6W4X - chains C and D of the 4 polymer chains in the assembly; structure by electron microscopy, 3.60 A resolution.

[Chain C (and D)]
Molecule: Ribonucleoside-diphosphate reductase 1 subunit beta
From: Escherichia coli (strain K12)
Notes: EC 1.17.4.1; chain D of this document is another copy of the same molecule, construct and numbering; everything in this record applies to it too
Reference sequence: P69924 (RIR2_ECOLI); residues 0-375 here correspond to UniProt positions 1-376 (UniProt number = residue number + 1)
Amino-acid sequence (376 residues; row label = number of the first residue in the row; numbering starts at 0):
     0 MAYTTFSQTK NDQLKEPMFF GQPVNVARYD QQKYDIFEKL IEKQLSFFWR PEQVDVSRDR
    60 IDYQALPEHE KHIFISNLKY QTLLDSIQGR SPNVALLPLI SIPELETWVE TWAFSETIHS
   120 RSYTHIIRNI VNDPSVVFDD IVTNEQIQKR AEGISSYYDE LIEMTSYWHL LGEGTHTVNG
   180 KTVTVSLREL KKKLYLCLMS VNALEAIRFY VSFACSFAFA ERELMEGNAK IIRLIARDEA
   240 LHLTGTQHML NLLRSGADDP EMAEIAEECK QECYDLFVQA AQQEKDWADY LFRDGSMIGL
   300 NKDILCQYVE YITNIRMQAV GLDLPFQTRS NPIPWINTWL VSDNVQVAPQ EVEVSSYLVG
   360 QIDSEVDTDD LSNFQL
Disordered / not traced: 0 (chain D: 0, 342-375)
Modified positions: Tyr122 (2,3,5-trifluoro-L-tyrosine; FY3)
Differences from the reference sequence: conflict Gln52 (Glu53 in P69924)
Metal / ion sites: mu-oxo-diiron Fe: Asp84, Glu115, His118, Glu204, Glu238, His241
Small-molecule neighbours: mu-oxo-diiron (FEO): Asp84, Trp111, Glu115, His118, Tyr122, Glu204, Phe208, Glu238, His241
Reported in the primary citation:
  - conformationally variable residues (order/disorder transition): Ser341 to Leu375

[Chain C / chain D interface]
Pairs across the interface - 134 pairs, chain C then chain D:
  Tyr2(C) - Asp158(D)
  Tyr2(C) - Ile161(D)  hydrophobic
  Thr3(C) - Ser154(D)  hydrogen bond
  Thr3(C) - Asp158(D)  hydrogen bond
  Thr4(C) - Arg89(D)  hydrogen bond (backbone-side chain)
  Thr4(C) - Ser90(D)
  Thr4(C) - Ser154(D)  hydrogen bond
  Thr4(C) - Tyr157(D)
  Phe5(C) - Leu82(D)  hydrophobic
  Phe5(C) - Arg89(D)
  Phe5(C) - Gln147(D)
  Phe5(C) - Ala150(D)  hydrophobic
  Phe5(C) - Ser154(D)  hydrogen bond (backbone-side chain)
  Gln7(C) - Gln147(D)
  Gln7(C) - Glu151(D)  hydrogen bond
  Lys9(C) - Asp138(D)  salt bridge
  Lys9(C) - Val141(D)
  Val23(C) - Arg89(D)  hydrogen bond (backbone-side chain)
  Asn24(C) - Arg89(D)  hydrogen bond (backbone-side chain)
  Val25(C) - Ser85(D)
  Val25(C) - Ile140(D)  hydrophobic
  Val25(C) - Val141(D)  hydrophobic
  Ala26(C) - Ser85(D)
  Ala26(C) - Ser119(D)  hydrogen bond (backbone-side chain)
  Arg27(C) - Ser134(D)
  Arg27(C) - Phe137(D)
  Tyr28(C) - Ser119(D)
  Tyr28(C) - Arg120(D)
  Tyr28(C) - Thr123(D)  hydrogen bond (backbone-side chain)
  Asp29(C) - Pro133(D)
  Asp29(C) - Phe137(D)
  Gln30(C) - Ser134(D)
  Glu37(C) - Arg120(D)  salt bridge
  Ile40(C) - Arg120(D)
  Glu41(C) - Arg49(D)  salt bridge
  Glu41(C) - Glu51(D)
  Glu41(C) - Arg120(D)  salt bridge
  Leu44(C) - Phe47(D)
  Leu44(C) - Arg49(D)
  Leu44(C) - Phe113(D)  hydrophobic
  Leu44(C) - Ile117(D)  hydrophobic
  Leu44(C) - Arg120(D)
  Ser45(C) - Arg49(D)
  Phe47(C) - Leu44(D)  hydrophobic
  Phe47(C) - Phe47(D)  hydrophobic
  Arg49(C) - Leu44(D)
  Arg49(C) - Ser45(D)
  Leu82(C) - Phe5(D)  hydrophobic
  Leu82(C) - Asn24(D)
  Ser85(C) - Ala26(D)  hydrogen bond (side chain-backbone)
  Ile86(C) - Phe5(D)  hydrophobic
  Gly88(C) - Glu109(D)
  Arg89(C) - Thr4(D)  hydrogen bond (side chain-backbone)
  Arg89(C) - Val23(D)
  Arg89(C) - Asn24(D)  hydrogen bond (side chain-backbone)
  Arg89(C) - Glu105(D)  salt bridge
  Arg89(C) - Glu109(D)
  Ser90(C) - Thr4(D)
  Asn92(C) - Asn92(D)  hydrogen bond
  Asn92(C) - Leu96(D)
  Asn92(C) - Glu109(D)
  Val93(C) - Tyr2(D)
  Val93(C) - Leu96(D)  hydrophobic
  Val93(C) - Pro97(D)
  Leu96(C) - Arg89(D)
  Leu96(C) - Asn92(D)
  Leu96(C) - Val93(D)  hydrophobic
  Pro97(C) - Val93(D)
  Glu105(C) - Arg89(D)
  Thr106(C) - Thr116(D)
  Glu109(C) - Gly88(D)
  Glu109(C) - Arg89(D)
  Glu109(C) - Asn92(D)
  Glu109(C) - Ala112(D)
  Glu109(C) - Thr116(D)  hydrogen bond
  Thr110(C) - Phe113(D)
  Phe113(C) - Leu44(D)  hydrophobic
  Phe113(C) - Thr110(D)
  Phe113(C) - Phe113(D)  hydrophobic
  Thr116(C) - Tyr28(D)
  Thr116(C) - Glu109(D)  hydrogen bond
  Ser119(C) - Tyr28(D)  hydrogen bond
  Arg120(C) - Tyr28(D)
  Arg120(C) - Glu37(D)  salt bridge
  Arg120(C) - Ile40(D)
  Thr123(C) - Ala26(D)
  Thr123(C) - Tyr28(D)
  Arg127(C) - Asp29(D)
  Pro133(C) - Asp29(D)
  Ser134(C) - Arg27(D)
  Ser134(C) - Asp29(D)
  Phe137(C) - Arg27(D)
  Phe137(C) - Asp29(D)
  Asp138(C) - Lys9(D)  salt bridge
  Ile140(C) - Val25(D)  hydrophobic
  Val141(C) - Thr8(D)
  Val141(C) - Asn24(D)
  Val141(C) - Val25(D)  hydrophobic
  Thr142(C) - Lys9(D)
  Gln147(C) - Phe5(D)
  Gln147(C) - Gln7(D)  hydrogen bond
  Ala150(C) - Phe5(D)  hydrophobic
  Glu151(C) - Phe5(D)
  Glu151(C) - Gln7(D)
  Ser154(C) - Thr4(D)
  Ser154(C) - Phe5(D)
  Asp158(C) - Thr3(D)  hydrogen bond
  Asp158(C) - Thr4(D)  hydrogen bond (side chain-backbone)
  Ile161(C) - Tyr2(D)  hydrophobic
  Ser165(C) - Ser165(D)
  Ser165(C) - Leu169(D)
  Tyr166(C) - Leu169(D)  hydrophobic
  Leu169(C) - Ser165(D)
  Leu169(C) - Tyr166(D)  hydrophobic
  Leu170(C) - Val177(D)  hydrophobic
  His175(C) - Asn178(D)  hydrogen bond
  Thr176(C) - Val177(D)
  Thr176(C) - Asn178(D)  hydrogen bond (backbone-backbone)
  Val177(C) - Leu170(D)  hydrophobic
  Val177(C) - Thr176(D)
  Val177(C) - Val177(D)  hydrophobic
  Asn178(C) - His175(D)  hydrogen bond
  Asn178(C) - Thr176(D)  hydrogen bond (backbone-backbone)
  Val358(C) - Arg49(D)  hydrogen bond (backbone-side chain)
  Gly359(C) - Arg49(D)
  Gly359(C) - Glu51(D)
  Gln360(C) - Arg49(D)
  Ile361(C) - Glu51(D)
  Ser363(C) - Gln52(D)
  Ser363(C) - Val53(D)
  Ser363(C) - Asp54(D)
  Glu364(C) - Asp54(D)
  Glu364(C) - Ser56(D)  hydrogen bond
  Val365(C) - Asp54(D)
Other interface residues (no listed pair), chain C (73 interface residues in all): Thr81, Ile117, Tyr157, Gly179
Other interface residues (no listed pair), chain D (71 interface residues in all): Gln30, Glu41, Ile86, Thr106, Arg127, Glu162

[Summary]
Chain C and chain D form an interface of 73 and 71 residues respectively, with 26 hydrogen bonds and 7 salt
bridges. Polar pairs include Lys9(C)-Asp138(D), Glu37(C)-Arg120(D) and Glu41(C)-Arg49(D). Chain C binds
mu-oxo-diiron. Asp84(C), Glu115(C), His118(C), Glu204(C), Glu238(C) and His241(C) coordinate a mu-oxo-diiron
Fe ion. From the paper: conformational variability at Ser341(C).
Both chains are Ribonucleoside-diphosphate reductase 1 subunit beta (Escherichia coli (strain K12)). Entry
6W4X (Holocomplex of E. coli class Ia ribonucleotide reductase with GDP and TTP) was determined by electron
microscopy.
